PDB entry 9ITQ | electron microscopy, 3.98 A resolution | chains Y and Z of the 16 polymer chains in the assembly

Chain Y:
Molecule: ATP synthase subunit b
Organism: Chloroflexus aurantiacus J-10-fl
UniProt: A9WGS8 (ATPF_CHLAA); residues 1-164 here = UniProt positions 1-164
Amino-acid sequence (164 residues; numbered 1 to 164; the number before each row is that of its first residue):
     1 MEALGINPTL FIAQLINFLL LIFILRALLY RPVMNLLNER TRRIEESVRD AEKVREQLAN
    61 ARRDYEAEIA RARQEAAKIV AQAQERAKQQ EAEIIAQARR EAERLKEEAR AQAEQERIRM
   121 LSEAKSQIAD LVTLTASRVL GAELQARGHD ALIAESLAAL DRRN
Unresolved in the structure: 1-7, 49-164

Chain Z:
Molecule: ATP synthase subunit a
Organism: Chloroflexus aurantiacus J-10-fl
UniProt: A9WGT0 (A9WGT0_CHLAA); residues 1-312 here = UniProt positions 1-312
Amino-acid sequence (312 residues; row label = number of the first residue in the row):
     1 MSTRTRNILI IVGALIISIA SRFFLYTGPP HVEVAAEVIF DGIPGFPITN SFVVAIIIDI
    61 FVIALAVAAT RNLQMVPRGL QNVMEFILES LYNLFRNINA KYVATAFPLV ATIFLFVLFG
   121 NWFGLLPGVG SIGVCHEKKE EHAVVDERLA LAAPAAPLSS VAAAEGEEIH DTCAAQGKKL
   181 VPLFRAPAAD LNFTFAIAVI SFVFIEYWGF RALGPGYLKK FFNTNGIMSF VGIIEFISEL
   241 VKPFALAFRL FGNIFAGEVL LVVMAFLVPL LLPLPFYGFE VFVGFIQALI FALLTYAFLN
   301 IAVTGHDEEH AH
Unresolved in the structure: 1-17, 137-169, 305-312

Chain Y / chain Z interface:
Contacting residue pairs (7; chain Y residue first):
  Pro8(Y) with Asp171(Z)
  Leu10(Y) with Ser131(Z)
  Phe11(Y) with Ser131(Z)
  Ala13(Y) with Pro269(Z), hydrophobic
  Leu15(Y) with Pro127(Z), hydrophobic
  Leu21(Y) with Tyr277(Z), hydrophobic
  Arg40(Y) with Asn82(Z)
Interface residues without a listed pair, chain Y (15 interface residues in all): Gln14, Ile16, Asn17, Phe18, Leu20, Ile24, Leu37, Ile44
Interface residues without a listed pair, chain Z (13 interface residues in all): Val76, Leu125, Gly128, Thr172, Leu270, Pro273, Leu274

In short:
15 residues of chain Y and 13 residues of chain Z are in contact.
Here chain Y is ATP synthase subunit b and chain Z is ATP synthase subunit a, both from Chloroflexus
aurantiacus J-10-fl. Entry 9ITQ (Chloroflexus aurantiacus ATP synthase, state 3, focused refinement of FO) was
determined by electron microscopy, deposited together with 9ITJ, 9ITK, 9ITL, 9ITM, 9ITN, 9ITO and 11 further
entries.
